3LN4 - chains A and C of the 3 polymer chains in the assembly; structure by X-ray diffraction, 1.30 A resolution.

== Chain A ==
Molecule: HLA class I histocompatibility antigen, B-41 alpha chain
Source organism: Homo sapiens
Notes: fragment: extracellular domains
UniProt: P30479 (1B41_HUMAN); residues 1-274 here correspond to UniProt positions 25-298 (UniProt number = residue number + 24)
Chain sequence (274 residues; row label = number of the first residue in the row):
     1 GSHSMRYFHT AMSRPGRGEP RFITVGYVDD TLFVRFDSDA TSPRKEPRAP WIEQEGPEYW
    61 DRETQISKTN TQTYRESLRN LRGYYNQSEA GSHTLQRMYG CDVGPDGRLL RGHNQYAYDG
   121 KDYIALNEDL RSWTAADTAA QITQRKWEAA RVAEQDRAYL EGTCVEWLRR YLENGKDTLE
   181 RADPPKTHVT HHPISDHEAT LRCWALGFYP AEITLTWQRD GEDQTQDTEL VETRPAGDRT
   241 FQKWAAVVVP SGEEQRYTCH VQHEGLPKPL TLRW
Cystine bridges: C101-C164, C203-C259
Differences from the reference sequence: variant L95 (Trp119 in P30479)

== Chain C ==
Molecule: 16-mer peptide from Heterogeneous nuclear ribonucleoproteins C1/C2
UniProt: P07910 (HNRPC_HUMAN); residues 1-16 here correspond to UniProt positions 102-117 (UniProt number = residue number + 101)
Chain sequence (16 residues; numbered 1 to 16; the number before each row is that of its first residue):
     1 AEMYGSVTEH PSPSPL
Disordered / not traced: 5-12
Curated features (UniProtKB/Swiss-Prot):
  - modified residue: T8 (Phosphothreonine), S12 (Phosphoserine), S14 (Phosphoserine)

== Chain A / chain C interface ==
Contacting residue pairs - 39 pairs, chain A then chain C:
  Y7(A) - A1(C)  hydrogen bond (side chain-backbone)
  Y7(A) - E2(C)
  H9(A) - E2(C)  salt bridge
  T24(A) - E2(C)
  K45(A) - E2(C)  salt bridge
  R62(A) - A1(C)
  R62(A) - E2(C)  hydrogen bond (side chain-backbone)
  R62(A) - Y4(C)
  E63(A) - A1(C)
  E63(A) - E2(C)  hydrogen bond (side chain-backbone)
  I66(A) - E2(C)
  I66(A) - M3(C)
  S67(A) - E2(C)
  T73(A) - P13(C)
  T73(A) - P15(C)
  E76(A) - P15(C)
  S77(A) - P15(C)
  S77(A) - L16(C)  hydrogen bond (side chain-backbone)
  N80(A) - L16(C)  hydrogen bond (side chain-backbone)
  Y84(A) - L16(C)  hydrogen bond (side chain-backbone)
  L95(A) - L16(C)  hydrophobic
  R97(A) - M3(C)
  Y99(A) - E2(C)  hydrogen bond
  Y99(A) - M3(C)  hydrogen bond (side chain-backbone)
  Y116(A) - L16(C)  hydrophobic
  Y123(A) - L16(C)  hydrophobic
  T143(A) - L16(C)  hydrogen bond (side chain-backbone)
  K146(A) - L16(C)  hydrogen bond (side chain-backbone)
  W147(A) - S14(C)
  W147(A) - P15(C)  hydrogen bond (side chain-backbone)
  W147(A) - L16(C)  hydrophobic
  V152(A) - S14(C)
  Q155(A) - M3(C)
  D156(A) - M3(C)
  Y159(A) - A1(C)  hydrogen bond (side chain-backbone)
  Y159(A) - E2(C)
  Y159(A) - M3(C)
  W167(A) - A1(C)  hydrophobic
  Y171(A) - A1(C)  hydrogen bond (side chain-backbone)
Also at the interface, not in a pair above, chain A (33 interface residues in all): M5, Y59, T69, N70, L81, T163
Interface features reported in the paper:
  - pairs named by the authors: Y7(A)-A1(C), Y7(A)-E2(C), H9(A)-E2(C), T24(A)-E2(C), K45(A)-E2(C), R62(A)-A1(C), R62(A)-E2(C), R62(A)-Y4(C), E63(A)-A1(C), E63(A)-E2(C), S67(A)-E2(C), N70(A)-E2(C), T73(A)-P15(C), T73(A)-P13(C), E76(A)-P15(C), S77(A)-P15(C), S77(A)-L16(C), N80(A)-L16(C), Y84(A)-L16(C), R97(A)-M3(C), Y99(A)-E2(C), Y99(A)-M3(C), Y116(A)-L16(C), Y116(A)-S14(C), Y123(A)-L16(C), T143(A)-L16(C), K146(A)-L16(C), W147(A)-S14(C), W147(A)-P15(C), V152(A)-S14(C), Q155(A)-M3(C), D156(A)-M3(C), Y159(A)-A1(C), Y159(A)-E2(C), Y159(A)-M3(C), W167(A)-A1(C), Y171(A)-A1(C)

== Summary ==
33 residues of chain A face 8 of chain C across their interface; the contacts include 13 hydrogen bonds and 2
salt bridges. Polar contacts include H9(A)-E2(C), K45(A)-E2(C) and Y7(A)-A1(C). The authors report contacts
between Y7(A) and A1(C), Y7(A) and E2(C) and H9(A) and E2(C) among others.
Chain A is HLA class I histocompatibility antigen, B-41 alpha chain (Homo sapiens) and chain C is a 16-mer
peptide from Heterogeneous nuclear ribonucleoproteins C1/C2; the structure, Crystal structure of HLA-B*4103 in
complex with a 16mer self-peptide derived from heterogeneous nuclear ribonucleoproteins C1/C2, was determined
by X-ray diffraction (same publication as 3LN5).
